PDB entry 4YVI | X-ray diffraction, 3.01 A resolution | chains A and C of the 3 polymer chains in the assembly

Chain A:
Protein: tRNA (guanine-N(1)-)-methyltransferase
Organism: Haemophilus influenzae (strain ATCC 51907 / DSM 11121 / KW20 / Rd)
Notes: EC 2.1.1.228
UniProtKB: P43912 (TRMD_HAEIN); residues 1-246 here = UniProt positions 1-246
Chain sequence (266 residues; each row starts with the number of its first residue; numbers below 1 keep their minus sign (Met-19 is residue -19)):
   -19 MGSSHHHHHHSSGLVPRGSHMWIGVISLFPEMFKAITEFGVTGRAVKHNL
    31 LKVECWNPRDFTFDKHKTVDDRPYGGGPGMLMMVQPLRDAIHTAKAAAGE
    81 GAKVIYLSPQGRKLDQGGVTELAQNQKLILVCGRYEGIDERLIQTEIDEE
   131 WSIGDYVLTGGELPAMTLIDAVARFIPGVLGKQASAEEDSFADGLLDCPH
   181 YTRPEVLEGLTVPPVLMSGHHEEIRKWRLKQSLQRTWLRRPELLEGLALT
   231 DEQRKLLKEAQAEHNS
Disordered / not traced: -19 to -1, 161-168
Construct notes: expression tag (-19 to 0)
Small-molecule neighbours:
  - sinefungin (SFG), molecule 1: Tyr86, Leu87, Ser88, Pro89, Gln90, Cys112, Gly113, Arg114, Tyr115, Glu116, Gly117, Trp131, Ser132, Ile133, Gly134, Tyr136, Val137, Leu138, Thr139, Gly140, Gly141, Pro144
  - sinefungin (SFG), molecule 2: Ser170, Asp177, His180
UniProt features mapped onto this chain:
  - active site: Asp169 (Proton acceptor)
  - binding site (S-adenosyl-L-methionine): Tyr86, Gly113, Ile133 to Leu138
What the authors report for this chain:
  - binding site for tRNA (chain C): His46, Asp50, Arg52, Tyr54, Gly55, Gly59, Arg154, Leu160, Ser165, Asp169, Arg183
  - catalytic residues: Arg154, Asp169 (proposed by the authors, not directly observed)
  - mutagenesis - R154A, D169A (4,100-fold): abolished catalytic activity with tRNA (chain C)
  - mutagenesis - S165A: decreased catalytic activity with tRNA (chain C)
  - specificity-determining residues: Asp50
  - binding site for sinefungin: Gln90, Ser170, Asp177

Chain C:
Molecule: tRNA
Sequence (74 nucleotides; row label = number of the first residue in the row; note: 2 numbers in that range are skipped by the numbering (no residue carries them; nothing is unmodelled there)):
     1 UGGGAGGUCGUCUAAC
    18 GGUAGGACGGCGGACUCUGGAUCCGCUGG
    48 UGGAGGUUCGAGUCCUCCCCUCCCAGCCA
Disordered / not traced: 74-76

How chain A and chain C interact:
Residue-residue contacts (33):
  Phe9(A) - U35(C)  phosphate contact
  Phe9(A) - G36(C)  phosphate contact
  Arg39(A) - U35(C)  hydrogen bond to the sugar
  Lys45(A) - A31(C)  sugar contact
  Lys45(A) - C32(C)  salt bridge to the phosphate
  His46(A) - C32(C)  stacking on the base
  His46(A) - U35(C)  base contact
  His46(A) - G36(C)  base contact
  Lys47(A) - U35(C)  base contact
  Thr48(A) - C32(C)  base contact
  Thr48(A) - U35(C)  base contact
  Val49(A) - U35(C)  hydrogen bond to the base
  Asp50(A) - U35(C)  hydrogen bond to the base
  Asp50(A) - G36(C)  hydrogen bond to the base
  Arg52(A) - G26(C)  salt bridge to the phosphate
  Tyr54(A) - G27(C)  phosphate contact
  Tyr54(A) - C28(C)  hydrogen bond to the phosphate
  Gly55(A) - G27(C)  hydrogen bond to the phosphate
  Gly56(A) - G26(C)  phosphate contact
  Gly56(A) - G27(C)  phosphate contact
  Gly57(A) - G26(C)  phosphate contact
  Pro58(A) - A38(C)  phosphate contact
  Gly59(A) - G37(C)  phosphate contact
  Gly59(A) - A38(C)  hydrogen bond to the phosphate
  Met60(A) - G36(C)  base contact
  Met60(A) - G37(C)  sugar contact
  Met60(A) - A38(C)  phosphate contact
  Tyr115(A) - U35(C)  hydrogen bond to the base
  Tyr115(A) - G36(C)  base contact
  Tyr115(A) - G37(C)  hydrogen bond to the base
  Glu116(A) - G37(C)  base contact
  Leu138(A) - G37(C)  base contact
  Thr139(A) - G37(C)  base contact
Other interface residues (no listed pair), chain A (23 interface residues in all): Leu8, Asp44, Pro53

Summary:
Chain A and chain C form an interface of 23 and 9 residues respectively, with 9 hydrogen bonds, 2 salt bridges
and 1 aromatic stacking contact. Among the polar pairs are Val49(A)-U35(C), Asp50(A)-U35(C) and
Asp50(A)-G36(C). From the paper: catalytic residues Arg154(A) and Asp169(A); R154A and D169A of chain A
abolish catalytic activity with tRNA (chain C).
Here chain A is tRNA (guanine-N(1)-)-methyltransferase (Haemophilus influenzae (strain ATCC 51907 / DSM 11121
/ KW20 / Rd)) and chain C is tRNA. Entry 4YVI (Crystal Structure of H. influenzae TrmD in complex with
sinefungin and tRNA) was determined by X-ray diffraction, deposited together with 4YVG, 4YVH, 4YVJ and 4YVK.
